8G9X - chains B and O of the 8 polymer chains in the assembly; structure by electron microscopy, 4.46 A resolution (low resolution: residue-level contacts below are approximate; hydrogen-bond / salt-bridge calls are withheld).

Chain B (and O):
Molecule: Envelope glycoprotein gp41
Source organism: Human immunodeficiency virus 1
Notes: chain O of this document is another copy of the same molecule, construct and numbering; everything in this record applies to it too
UniProtKB: Q2N0S6 (Q2N0S6_9HIV1); residues 512-664 here correspond to UniProt positions 509-661 (UniProt number = residue number - 3)
Amino-acid sequence (153 residues; each row starts with the number of its first residue):
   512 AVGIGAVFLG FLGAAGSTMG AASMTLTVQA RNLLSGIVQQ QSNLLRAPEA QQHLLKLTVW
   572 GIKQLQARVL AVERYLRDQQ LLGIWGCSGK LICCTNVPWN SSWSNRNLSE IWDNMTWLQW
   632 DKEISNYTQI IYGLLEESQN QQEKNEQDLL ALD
Not modelled in the structure: 548-568
Construct notes: conflict Pro-559 (Ile556 in Q2N0S6), Cys-605 (Thr602 in Q2N0S6)
Disulfide bonds: Cys-598/Cys-604
Covalent attachments: N-acetylglucosamine (NAG) linked to Asn-637

Chain B / chain O interface:
Pairs across the interface - 22 pairs, chain B then chain O:
  Val-580(B) / Leu-576(O)
  Val-580(B) / Arg-579(O)
  Val-580(B) / Val-580(O)
  Leu-581(B) / Arg-579(O)
  Leu-587(B) / Leu-545(O)
  Leu-587(B) / Val-583(O)
  Leu-587(B) / Tyr-586(O)
  Arg-588(B) / Leu-545(O)
  Arg-588(B) / Ser-546(O)
  Gln-591(B) / Ala-541(O)
  Gln-591(B) / Arg-542(O)
  Gln-591(B) / Leu-545(O)
  Gly-594(B) / Gly-600(O)
  Glu-647(B) / Thr-538(O)
  Glu-647(B) / Arg-542(O)
  Asn-651(B) / Met-535(O)
  Asn-651(B) / Thr-538(O)
  Glu-654(B) / Lys-601(O)
  Glu-654(B) / Ile-603(O)
  Lys-655(B) / Met-535(O)
  Gln-658(B) / Ile-603(O)
  Leu-661(B) / Cys-605(O)
Other interface residues (no listed pair), chain B (14 interface residues in all): Ile-573, Ser-599
Other interface residues (no listed pair), chain O (20 interface residues in all): Thr-536, Leu-537, Thr-569, Leu-587, Ser-599

Overview:
The interface between chain B and chain O involves 14 residues on one side and 20 on the other.
N-acetylglucosamine is covalently linked to Asn-637(B).
Chain B and chain O are both Envelope glycoprotein gp41 (Human immunodeficiency virus 1); the structure,
Cryo-EM structure of vFP49.02 Fab in complex with HIV-1 Env BG505 DS-SOSIP.664 (conformation 2), was
determined by electron microscopy (same publication as 8FR6, 8G85, 8G9Y and 8GAS).
